8X2Y - chains E and I of the 14 polymer chains in the assembly; structure by electron microscopy, 4.10 A resolution (low resolution: residue-level contacts below are approximate; hydrogen-bond / salt-bridge calls are withheld).

[Chain E]
Molecule: Histone H3
Source organism: Saccharomyces cerevisiae
UniProtKB: A0A6A5Q536 (A0A6A5Q536_YEASX); residues 0-135 here correspond to UniProt positions 1-136 (UniProt number = residue number + 1)
Chain sequence (136 residues; row label = number of the first residue in the row; numbering starts at 0):
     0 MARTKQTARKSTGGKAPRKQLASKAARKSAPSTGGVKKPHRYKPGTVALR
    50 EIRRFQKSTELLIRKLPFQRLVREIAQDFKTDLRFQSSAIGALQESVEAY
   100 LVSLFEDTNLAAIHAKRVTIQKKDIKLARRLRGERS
Not modelled in the structure: 0-37, 135

[Chain I]
Molecule: 146-nt DNA strand
Source organism: Saccharomyces cerevisiae
Sequence (146 nucleotides; numbered 1 to 146; the number before each row is that of its first residue):
     1 ATCAATATCCACCTGCAGATTCTACCAAAAGTGTATTTGGAAACTGCTCC
    51 ATCAAAAGGCATGTTCAGCGGAATTCCGCTGAACATGCCTTTTGATGGAG
   101 CAGTTTCCAAATACACTTTTGGTAGAATCTGCAGGTGGATATTGAT

[Chain E / chain I interface]
Pairs across the interface (14):
  Pro38(E) - DT6(I)
  Arg40(E) - DA83(I)
  Tyr41(E) - DA5(I)
  Pro43(E) - DA82(I)
  Gly44(E) - DA82(I)
  Val46(E) - DA82(I)
  Val46(E) - DA83(I)
  Ala47(E) - DA82(I)
  Arg49(E) - DA7(I)
  Arg49(E) - DT8(I)
  Arg63(E) - DT90(I)
  Arg63(E) - DT91(I)
  Pro66(E) - DT90(I)
  Arg69(E) - DT90(I)
Also at the interface, not in a pair above, chain E (12 interface residues in all): Thr45
Also at the interface, not in a pair above, chain I (11 interface residues in all): DA4, DG81, DC89

[Overview]
The interface between chain E and chain I involves 12 residues on one side and 11 on the other.
Here chain E is Histone H3 and chain I is a 146-nt DNA strand, both from Saccharomyces cerevisiae. Entry 8X2Y
(The class1 of piccolo NuA4 bound to the H2A.Z nucleosome complex at harboring state) was determined by
electron microscopy, deposited together with 8X2X, 8X2Z, 8X30, 8X31 and 8X32.
